Entry 6RWY (electron microscopy, 5.11 A resolution (low resolution: residue-level contacts below are approximate; hydrogen-bond / salt-bridge calls are withheld)); this record covers chains D and b of the 33 polymer chains in the assembly.

Chain D:
Molecule: Inner rod protein
From: Shigella flexneri
Sequence (73 residues; numbered 11 to 83; the number before each row is that of its first residue; X marks 73 residues of unknown identity (built as UNK)):
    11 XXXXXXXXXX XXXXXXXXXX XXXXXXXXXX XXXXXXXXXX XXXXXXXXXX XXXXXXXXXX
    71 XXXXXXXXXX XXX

Chain b:
Molecule: Surface presentation of antigens protein SpaP
From: Shigella flexneri
UniProt: P0A1L3 (SPAP_SHIFL); numbering as in UniProt (aligned over 1-216)
Sequence (216 residues; row label = number of the first residue in the row):
     1 MLSDMSLIAT LSFFTLLPFL VAAGTCYIKF SIVFVMVRNA LGLQQVPSNM TLNGIALIMA
    61 LFVMKPIIEA GYENYLNGPQ KFDTISDIVR FSDSGLMEYK QYLKKHTDLE LARFFQRSEE
   121 ENADLKSAEN NDYSLFSLLP AYALSEIKDA FKIGFYLYLP FVVVDLVISS ILLALGMMMM
   181 SPITISVPIK LVLFVALDGW GILSKALIEQ YINIPA
Disordered / not traced: 1-5, 214-216

How chain D and chain b interact:
Chain b residues in contact with chain D, 12 residues: F14, P18, S48, N49, M50, T51, N53, G54, L57, Q80, K81, F82

In short:
Chain D and chain b make no direct contact in this assembly.
Chain D is Inner rod protein and chain b is Surface presentation of antigens protein SpaP, both from Shigella
flexneri; the structure, Export apparatus core and inner rod of the Shigella type 3 secretion system, was
determined by electron microscopy together with 6RWK and 6RWX from the same study.
